7S4L - chains B and C of the 9 polymer chains in the assembly; structure by electron microscopy, 2.46 A resolution.

# Chain B
Name: Particulate methane monooxygenase, A subunit
Source organism: Methylomicrobium alcaliphilum (strain DSM 19304 / NCIMB 14124 / VKM B-2133 / 20Z)
Notes: EC 1.14.13.25
UniProtKB: G4SZ63 (G4SZ63_META2); residue numbers follow UniProt; this construct covers 1-247
Amino-acid sequence (247 residues; each row starts with the number of its first residue):
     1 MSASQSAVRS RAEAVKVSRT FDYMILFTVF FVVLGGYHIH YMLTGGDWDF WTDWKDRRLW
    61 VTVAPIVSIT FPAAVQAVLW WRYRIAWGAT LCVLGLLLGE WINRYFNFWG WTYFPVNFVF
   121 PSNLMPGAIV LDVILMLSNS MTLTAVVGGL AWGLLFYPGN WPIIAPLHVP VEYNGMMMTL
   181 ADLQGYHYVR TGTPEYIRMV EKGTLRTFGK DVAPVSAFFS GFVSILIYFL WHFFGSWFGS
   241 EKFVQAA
Not modelled in the structure: 1-5, 245-247
Residues lining bound ligands:
  - 6ER ((S)-2,3-bis(hexanoyloxy)propyl(2-(trimethylammonio)ethyl)phosphate): Thr44, Trp48, Leu59, Val63, Val67, Met199
  - 1,2-dihexanoyl-sn-glycero-3-phosphocholine (HXG), molecule 1: Arg57, Leu154, Tyr157, Pro158, Trp161, Lys210, Ala213, Pro214, Ala217, Phe218
  - 1,2-dihexanoyl-sn-glycero-3-phosphocholine (HXG), molecule 2: Phe208, Val215, Phe218
  - 1,2-dihexanoyl-sn-glycero-3-phosphocholine (HXG), molecule 3: Phe233, Phe234, Ser236, Trp237, Gly239, Ser240

# Chain C
Name: Particulate methane monooxygenase, C subunit
Source organism: Methylomicrobium alcaliphilum (strain DSM 19304 / NCIMB 14124 / VKM B-2133 / 20Z)
Notes: EC 1.14.13.25
UniProtKB: G4SZ62 (G4SZ62_META2); residue numbers follow UniProt; this construct covers 1-250
Amino-acid sequence (250 residues; each row starts with the number of its first residue):
     1 MAATTESVKA DAAEAPLLNK KNIIAGASLY LVFYAWVRWY EGVYGWSAGL DSFAPEFETY
    61 WMNFLYIEMV LEVLVASVLW GYIWKSRDRK VMSITPREEL RRHFTHWTWL MMYGIAIYFG
   121 ASYFTEQDGT WHQTIVRDTD FTPSHIIEFY LSYPIYIITG GASFLYAKTR LPTYQQGLSL
   181 QYLVVVVGPF MILPNVGLNE WGHTFWFMEE LFVAPLHYGF VFFGWSALGV LGVINIELGA
   241 LSKLLKKDLA
Not modelled in the structure: 1-19
Sequence notes: conflict Val75 (Thr in G4SZ62)
Ion coordination: Cu ion: Asp128, His132, His145
Residues lining bound ligands:
  - 6ER ((S)-2,3-bis(hexanoyloxy)propyl(2-(trimethylammonio)ethyl)phosphate): Trp201, Phe205, Trp206
  - 1,2-dihexanoyl-sn-glycero-3-phosphocholine (HXG), molecule 1: Ile24, Tyr30, Leu79, Tyr82, Lys85, Arg89, Arg102, Thr105, Thr108, Trp109, Met112, Tyr166
  - 1,2-dihexanoyl-sn-glycero-3-phosphocholine (HXG), molecule 2: Ser52, Phe53, Phe57, Met62, Tyr66, Asp140
Reported in the primary citation:
  - conformationally variable residues (order/disorder transition): Arg137, Trp206 to Val213

# Interface between chain B and chain C
Pairs across the interface (139):
  Ser6(B) - Thr95(C)
  Ser6(B) - Pro96(C)
  Ser6(B) - Lys247(C)
  Ser6(B) - Asp248(C)  hydrogen bond (backbone-side chain)
  Ala7(B) - Thr95(C)
  Ala7(B) - Pro96(C)
  Ala7(B) - Arg97(C)
  Val8(B) - Pro96(C)
  Val8(B) - Arg97(C)
  Val8(B) - Leu100(C)  hydrophobic
  Val8(B) - Asp248(C)
  Arg9(B) - Arg97(C)
  Arg11(B) - Asp248(C)
  Arg11(B) - Leu249(C)
  Arg11(B) - Ala250(C)
  Ala12(B) - Ala250(C)
  Glu13(B) - Arg97(C)  salt bridge
  Ala14(B) - Leu245(C)
  Ala14(B) - Asp248(C)
  Val15(B) - Leu249(C)
  Val15(B) - Ala250(C)
  Val17(B) - Leu245(C)  hydrophobic
  Thr20(B) - Phe104(C)
  Phe21(B) - Leu100(C)  hydrophobic
  Phe21(B) - His103(C)
  Phe21(B) - Phe104(C)  hydrophobic
  Phe21(B) - Trp107(C)
  Phe21(B) - Leu241(C)  hydrophobic
  Met24(B) - Lys21(C)
  Met24(B) - Phe104(C)  hydrophobic
  Met24(B) - Trp107(C)  hydrophobic
  Met24(B) - Thr108(C)
  Met24(B) - Met111(C)  hydrophobic
  Ile25(B) - Trp107(C)  hydrophobic
  Ile25(B) - Ile234(C)  hydrophobic
  Ile25(B) - Leu238(C)  hydrophobic
  Phe27(B) - Met111(C)
  Phe27(B) - Ile115(C)  hydrophobic
  Thr28(B) - Trp107(C)
  Thr28(B) - Leu110(C)
  Phe31(B) - Gly114(C)
  Phe31(B) - Tyr118(C)  hydrophobic
  Val32(B) - Gly114(C)
  Val32(B) - Ala227(C)
  Val32(B) - Val230(C)  hydrophobic
  Val33(B) - Leu228(C)  hydrophobic
  Leu34(B) - Tyr118(C)  hydrophobic
  Leu34(B) - Ser122(C)
  Gly36(B) - Gly224(C)
  His38(B) - Ser122(C)  hydrogen bond
  His38(B) - Glu126(C)  salt bridge
  Ile39(B) - Ala121(C)
  Ile39(B) - Phe220(C)
  Ile39(B) - Phe223(C)  hydrophobic
  Ile39(B) - Gly224(C)
  His40(B) - Val221(C)
  His40(B) - Trp225(C)  hydrogen bond
  Met42(B) - Thr125(C)
  Met42(B) - Glu126(C)
  Met42(B) - Leu211(C)
  Met42(B) - Phe212(C)
  Leu43(B) - Leu211(C)
  Leu43(B) - Phe212(C)
  Leu43(B) - His217(C)
  Leu43(B) - Tyr218(C)
  Leu43(B) - Phe220(C)  hydrophobic
  Leu43(B) - Val221(C)  hydrophobic
  Thr44(B) - Phe212(C)
  Thr44(B) - Val221(C)
  Gly46(B) - Phe212(C)
  Asp47(B) - Gln133(C)
  Asp47(B) - Glu210(C)
  Asp47(B) - Phe212(C)
  Phe50(B) - Glu126(C)
  Phe50(B) - Phe212(C)  hydrophobic
  Trp51(B) - Gln133(C)
  Phe71(B) - Gly224(C)
  Phe71(B) - Trp225(C)
  Phe71(B) - Leu228(C)  hydrophobic
  Ala74(B) - Leu228(C)  hydrophobic
  Ala74(B) - Leu231(C)
  Val75(B) - Leu231(C)  hydrophobic
  Val78(B) - Leu231(C)  hydrophobic
  Arg82(B) - Asn235(C)
  Tyr83(B) - Ile234(C)
  Tyr83(B) - Asn235(C)  hydrogen bond
  Tyr83(B) - Leu238(C)
  Ile102(B) - Tyr118(C)
  Ile102(B) - Tyr123(C)  hydrophobic
  Asn103(B) - Tyr123(C)
  Asn103(B) - Glu126(C)
  Asn103(B) - Gln127(C)
  Asn103(B) - Thr130(C)
  Arg104(B) - Glu126(C)  salt bridge
  Phe106(B) - Arg38(C)  hydrogen bond (backbone-side chain)
  Asn107(B) - Arg38(C)
  Asn107(B) - Tyr123(C)
  Asn107(B) - Gln127(C)
  Phe108(B) - Thr130(C)
  Trp111(B) - Arg38(C)
  Trp111(B) - Gly42(C)
  Trp111(B) - Trp46(C)  hydrogen bond (backbone-side chain)
  Trp111(B) - Gln127(C)
  Trp111(B) - Trp131(C)  hydrophobic
  Thr112(B) - Thr130(C)
  Thr112(B) - Trp131(C)
  Thr112(B) - Thr134(C)
  Arg190(B) - Gln133(C)
  Thr191(B) - Gln133(C)
  Thr191(B) - Thr134(C)  hydrogen bond (side chain-backbone)
  Thr191(B) - Ile135(C)  hydrogen bond (side chain-backbone)
  Gly192(B) - His132(C)
  Gly192(B) - Gln133(C)  hydrogen bond (backbone-backbone)
  Gly192(B) - Thr134(C)
  Gly192(B) - Glu209(C)
  Thr193(B) - Gln133(C)  hydrogen bond
  Ile197(B) - Glu210(C)
  Met199(B) - Val213(C)  hydrophobic
  Trp231(B) - Trp225(C)
  Trp237(B) - Gln181(C)
  Phe238(B) - Gln181(C)  hydrogen bond (backbone-side chain)
  Phe238(B) - Trp225(C)
  Phe238(B) - Leu228(C)
  Phe238(B) - Leu231(C)
  Phe238(B) - Gly232(C)  hydrogen bond (backbone-backbone)
  Gly239(B) - Asn235(C)  hydrogen bond (backbone-side chain)
  Ser240(B) - Gln181(C)
  Ser240(B) - Gly232(C)
  Glu241(B) - Asn235(C)
  Glu241(B) - Ile236(C)
  Lys242(B) - Ser179(C)
  Lys242(B) - Leu180(C)  hydrogen bond (backbone-backbone)
  Phe243(B) - Thr173(C)
  Phe243(B) - Gln176(C)
  Phe243(B) - Gly177(C)
  Phe243(B) - Leu178(C)
  Phe243(B) - Ser179(C)
  Val244(B) - Gly177(C)  hydrogen bond (backbone-backbone)
  Val244(B) - Leu178(C)  hydrogen bond (backbone-backbone)
Other interface residues (no listed pair), chain B (73 interface residues in all): Ser10, Ser18, Val29, Gly35, Tyr41, Gly45, Trp48, Trp54, Gly99, Glu100, Gly110, Phe114, Gly235
Other interface residues (no listed pair), chain C (72 interface residues in all): Glu41, Ile117, Tyr153, Tyr174, Leu183, Val185, Ile192, Ser226, Gly229

# In short
73 residues of chain B and 72 residues of chain C are in contact, with 16 hydrogen bonds and 3 salt bridges.
Polar contacts include Glu13(B)-Arg97(C), His38(B)-Glu126(C) and Arg104(B)-Glu126(C). Chain B binds 3 copies
of 1,2-dihexanoyl-sn-glycero-3-phosphocholine and compound 6ER. Bound to chain C:
1,2-dihexanoyl-sn-glycero-3-phosphocholine and compound 6ER. From the paper: conformational variability at
Arg137(C) and Trp206(C).
Chain B is Particulate methane monooxygenase, A subunit and chain C is Particulate methane monooxygenase, C
subunit, both from Methylomicrobium alcaliphilum (strain DSM 19304 / NCIMB 14124 / VKM B-2133 / 20Z); the
structure, CryoEM structure of Methylotuvimicrobium alcaliphilum 20Z pMMO in a POPC nanodisc at 2.46 Angstrom
resolution, was determined by electron microscopy (same publication as 7S4H, 7S4I, 7S4J, 7S4K, 7S4M, 7T4O and
7T4P).
